PDB entry 8XBU | electron microscopy, 4.24 A resolution (low resolution: residue-level contacts below are approximate; hydrogen-bond / salt-bridge calls are withheld) | chains H and I of the 20 polymer chains in the assembly

# Chain H
Name: Histone H2B type 1-J
Organism: Homo sapiens
Reference sequence: P06899 (H2B1J_HUMAN); residues 0-125 here correspond to UniProt positions 1-126 (UniProt number = residue number + 1)
Amino-acid sequence (129 residues; numbered -3 to 125; the number before each row is that of its first residue; numbers below 1 keep their minus sign (Gly-3 is residue -3)):
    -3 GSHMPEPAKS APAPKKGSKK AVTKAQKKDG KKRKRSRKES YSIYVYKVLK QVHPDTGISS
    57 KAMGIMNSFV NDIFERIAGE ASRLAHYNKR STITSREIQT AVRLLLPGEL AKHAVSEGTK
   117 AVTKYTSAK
Disordered / not traced: -3 to 32, 124-125
Differences from the reference sequence: expression tag (-3 to -1)
UniProt features mapped onto this chain:
  - modified residue: Pro1 (N-acetylproline), Glu2 (ADP-ribosyl glutamic acid), Lys5 (N6-(2-hydroxyisobutyryl)lysine), Ser6 (ADP-ribosylserine), Lys11 (N6-(beta-hydroxybutyryl)lysine), Lys12 (N6-(2-hydroxyisobutyryl)lysine), Ser14 (Phosphoserine), Lys15 (N6-acetyllysine), Lys16 (N6-(beta-hydroxybutyryl)lysine), Lys20 (N6-(2-hydroxyisobutyryl)lysine), Lys23 (N6-(2-hydroxyisobutyryl)lysine), Lys24 (N6-(2-hydroxyisobutyryl)lysine), Lys34 (N6-(2-hydroxyisobutyryl)lysine), Glu35 (PolyADP-ribosyl glutamic acid), Ser36 (Phosphoserine), Lys43 (N6-(2-hydroxyisobutyryl)lysine), Lys46 (N6-(2-hydroxyisobutyryl)lysine), Lys57 (N6,N6-dimethyllysine), Arg79 (Dimethylated arginine), Lys85 (N6,N6,N6-trimethyllysine) and 6 more in UniProt
  - glycosylation: Ser112 (O-linked (GlcNAc) serine)
  - cross-link (Glycyl lysine isopeptide (Lys-Gly)): Lys5 (interchain with G-Cter in SUMO2), Lys20 (interchain with G-Cter in SUMO2), Lys34 (interchain with G-Cter in ubiquitin), Lys120 (interchain with G-Cter in ubiquitin)

# Chain I
Molecule: 156-nt DNA strand
Organism: synthetic construct
Sequence (156 nucleotides; row label = number of the first residue in the row):
     1 ATCAGAATCC CGGTGCCGAG GCCGCTCAAT TGGTCGTAGA CAGCTCTAGC ACCGCTTAAA
    61 CGCACGTACG CGCTGTCCCC CGCGTTTTAA CCGCCAAGGG GATTACACCC AAGACACCAG
   121 GCACGAGACA GAAAAAAACA ACGAAAACGG CCACCA

# Interface between chain H and chain I
Residue-residue contacts (10):
  Arg33(H) - DT103(I)
  Tyr42(H) - DG20(I)
  Gly53(H) - DG20(I)
  Ile54(H) - DA19(I)
  Ser55(H) - DA19(I)
  Ser56(H) - DA19(I)
  Arg86(H) - DG39(I)
  Ser87(H) - DA38(I)
  Ser87(H) - DG39(I)
  Thr88(H) - DG39(I)
Other interface residues (no listed pair), chain H (10 interface residues in all): Lys85

# In short
10 residues of chain H face 5 of chain I across their interface.
Here chain H is Histone H2B type 1-J (Homo sapiens) and chain I is a 156-nt DNA strand (synthetic construct).
Entry 8XBU (The cryo-EM structure of the decameric RAD51 ring bound to the nucleosome with the linker DNA ...)
was determined by electron microscopy together with 8JND, 8JNE, 8JNF, 8XBT and 8XBW from the same study.
